PDB entry 5FYK | X-ray diffraction, 3.11 A resolution | chains H and L of the 8 polymer chains in the assembly

== Chain H ==
Name: PGT122
From: Homo sapiens
Notes: fragment: pgt122 antibody fab heavy chain
Chain sequence (244 residues; numbered 1 to 223 plus 21 insertion-coded residues; the number before each row is that of its first residue; a row labelled like 82A-82C holds insertion residues (82A, then the next letters in order)):
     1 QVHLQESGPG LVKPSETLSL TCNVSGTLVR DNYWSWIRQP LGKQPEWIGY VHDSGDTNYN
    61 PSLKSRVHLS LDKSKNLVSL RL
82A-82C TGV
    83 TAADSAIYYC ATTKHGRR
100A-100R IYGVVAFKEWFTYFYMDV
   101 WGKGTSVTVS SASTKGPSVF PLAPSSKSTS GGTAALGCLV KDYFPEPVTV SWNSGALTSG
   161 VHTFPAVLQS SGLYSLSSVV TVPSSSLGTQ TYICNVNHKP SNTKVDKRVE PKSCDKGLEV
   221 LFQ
Unresolved in the structure: 127-130, 212-223
Disulfide bonds: Cys-22/Cys-92, Cys-138/Cys-194
Covalently attached groups: N-acetylglucosamine (NAG) linked to Asn-23

== Chain L ==
Name: PGT122
From: Homo sapiens
Notes: fragment: pgt122 antibody fab light chain
Chain sequence (213 residues; numbered 6 to 213 plus 6 insertion-coded residues; 1 number in that range is skipped by the numbering (no residue carries it; nothing is unmodelled there); the number before each row is that of its first residue; a row labelled like 67A-67C holds insertion residues (67A, then the next letters in order)):
     6 APTF
    11 VSVAPGQTAR ITCGEESLGS RSVIWYQQRP GQAPSLIIYN NNDRPSGIPD RFSGSPG
67A-67C STF
    68 GTTATLTITS VEAGDEADYY CHIWDSRR
95A-95C PTN
    96 WVFGEGTTLI VLSQPKAAPS VTLFPPSSEE LQANKATLVC LISDFYPGAV TVAWKADSSP
   156 VKAGVETTTP SKQSNNKYAA SSYLSLTPEQ WKSHKSYSCQ VTHEGSTVEK TVAPTECS
Unresolved in the structure: 211-213
Disulfide bonds: Cys-23/Cys-88, Cys-135/Cys-194

== Interface between chain H and chain L ==
Residue-residue contacts - 71 pairs, chain H then chain L:
  Gln-39(H) / Gln-38(L)  hydrogen bond
  Gln-39(H) / Tyr-87(L)
  Gln-44(H) / Tyr-87(L)
  Gln-44(H) / Phe-98(L)
  Gln-44(H) / Gly-99(L)
  Pro-45(H) / Tyr-87(L)
  Pro-45(H) / Val-97(L)
  Pro-45(H) / Phe-98(L)  hydrogen bond (backbone-backbone)
  Glu-46(H) / Trp-96(L)
  Trp-47(H) / His-89(L)
  Trp-47(H) / Trp-91(L)  hydrophobic
  Trp-47(H) / Thr-95B(L)
  Trp-47(H) / Trp-96(L)  hydrogen bond (backbone-backbone)
  Ile-48(H) / Trp-96(L)
  Gly-49(H) / Trp-96(L)
  Tyr-59(H) / Trp-96(L)
  Asn-60(H) / Trp-96(L)
  Pro-61(H) / Trp-96(L)
  Tyr-91(H) / Ala-43(L)  hydrophobic
  Arg-100(H) / Gly-67(L)  hydrogen bond (side chain-backbone)
  Tyr-100B(H) / Ser-93(L)
  Phe-100K(H) / Ser-30(L)
  Phe-100K(H) / Ser-32(L)
  Phe-100K(H) / Trp-91(L)
  Thr-100L(H) / Trp-91(L)
  Tyr-100M(H) / Ser-32(L)
  Tyr-100M(H) / Ile-34(L)  hydrophobic
  Tyr-100M(H) / Asn-50(L)  hydrogen bond
  Tyr-100M(H) / Trp-91(L)  hydrophobic
  Phe-100N(H) / Ile-34(L)
  Phe-100N(H) / His-89(L)
  Phe-100N(H) / Trp-91(L)
  Tyr-100O(H) / Ile-34(L)  hydrophobic
  Tyr-100O(H) / Tyr-36(L)
  Tyr-100O(H) / Leu-46(L)  hydrophobic
  Tyr-100O(H) / Tyr-49(L)
  Met-100P(H) / Tyr-36(L)
  Met-100P(H) / Leu-46(L)
  Asp-100Q(H) / Leu-46(L)
  Trp-101(H) / Ala-43(L)  hydrophobic
  Trp-101(H) / Pro-44(L)  hydrogen bond (side chain-backbone)
  Gly-102(H) / Ala-43(L)
  Val-119(H) / Glu-124(L)
  Phe-120(H) / Ser-122(L)
  Phe-120(H) / Glu-125(L)
  Pro-121(H) / Ser-122(L)  hydrogen bond (backbone-side chain)
  Pro-121(H) / Glu-124(L)
  Leu-122(H) / Phe-119(L)  hydrophobic
  Ala-123(H) / Phe-119(L)
  Leu-139(H) / Val-134(L)  hydrophobic
  Lys-141(H) / Glu-125(L)
  His-162(H) / Ser-138(L)  hydrogen bond
  His-162(H) / Asp-139(L)  salt bridge
  His-162(H) / Gln-168(L)  hydrogen bond
  His-162(H) / Ala-174(L)
  Phe-164(H) / Leu-136(L)  hydrophobic
  Phe-164(H) / Ile-137(L)
  Phe-164(H) / Ser-138(L)
  Phe-164(H) / Ala-174(L)  hydrophobic
  Phe-164(H) / Ala-175(L)
  Phe-164(H) / Ser-176(L)
  Pro-165(H) / Ser-176(L)  hydrogen bond (backbone-side chain)
  Ala-166(H) / Thr-163(L)
  Val-167(H) / Glu-161(L)
  Val-167(H) / Thr-163(L)
  Val-167(H) / Tyr-178(L)  hydrophobic
  Gln-169(H) / Glu-161(L)
  Ser-175(H) / Tyr-178(L)
  Leu-176(H) / Tyr-178(L)
  Ser-177(H) / Tyr-178(L)  hydrogen bond
  Lys-207(H) / Glu-124(L)
Also at the interface, not in a pair above, chain H (47 interface residues in all): Gly-42, Lys-43, Tyr-50, Asn-58, Lys-103, Pro-124, Leu-136, Val-179
Also at the interface, not in a pair above, chain L (41 interface residues in all): Arg-31, Gln-42, Asn-95C, Lys-130, Thr-132

== Summary ==
47 residues of chain H and 41 residues of chain L are in contact; the contacts include 11 hydrogen bonds and 1
salt bridge. Polar contacts include His-162(H)/Asp-139(L), Gln-39(H)/Gln-38(L) and Tyr-100M(H)/Asn-50(L).
Covalently linked N-acetylglucosamine: at Asn-23(H).
Chain H is PGT122 and chain L is PGT122, both from Homo sapiens; the structure, Crystal Structure at 3.7 A
Resolution of Fully Glycosylated HIV-1 Clade B JR-FL SOSIP.664 Prefusion Env ..., was determined by X-ray
diffraction together with 5FYJ and 5FYL from the same study.
